PDB entry 4XIG | X-ray diffraction, 3.40 A resolution | chains M and N of the 5 polymer chains in the assembly

# Chain M
Name: AlgM1
From: Sphingomonas sp
Notes: engineered mutation(s): 2-24 deletion mutant
UniProtKB: Q9KWT8 (Q9KWT8_SPHSX); residue numbers follow UniProt; this construct covers 25-324
Sequence (301 residues; numbered 1 to 324; 23 numbers in that range are skipped by the numbering (no residue carries them; nothing is unmodelled there); the number before each row is that of its first residue):
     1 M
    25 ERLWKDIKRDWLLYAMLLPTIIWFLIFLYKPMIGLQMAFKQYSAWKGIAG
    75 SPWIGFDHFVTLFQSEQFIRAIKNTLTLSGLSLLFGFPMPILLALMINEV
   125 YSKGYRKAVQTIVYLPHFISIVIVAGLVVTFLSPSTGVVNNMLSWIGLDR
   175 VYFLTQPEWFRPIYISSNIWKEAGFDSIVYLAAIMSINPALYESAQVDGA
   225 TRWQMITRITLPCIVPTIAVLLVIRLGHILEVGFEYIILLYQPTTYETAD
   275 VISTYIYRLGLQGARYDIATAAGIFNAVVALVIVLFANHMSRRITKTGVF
Not modelled in the structure: 1, 67-77, 324
Reported in the primary citation:
  - conformationally variable residues (order/disorder transition): Thr321 to Val323

# Chain N
Name: AlgM2
From: Sphingomonas sp
UniProtKB: Q9KWT7 (Q9KWT7_SPHSX); residues 1-293 here = UniProt positions 1-293
Sequence (305 residues; numbered 1 to 305; the number before each row is that of its first residue):
     1 MLATPFYSRSDRIFGIVNAVLLGIFALCALYPIIYIFSMSISSGAAVTQG
    51 RVFLLPVDIDFSAYGRVLHDKLFWTSYANTIFYTVFGVVTSLIFIVPGAY
   101 ALSKPRIRGRRVFGFIIAFTMWFNAGMIPFFLNMRDLGLLDNRFGILIGF
   151 ACNAFNIILMRNYFESISASFEEAARMDGANDLQILWKVYIPLAKPALAT
   201 ITLLCAISRWNGYFWAMVLLRAEEKIPLQVYLKKTIVDLNVNEEFAGALL
   251 TNSYSMETVVGAIIVMSIIPVIIVYPVVQKYFTKGVMLGGVKELEHHHHH
   301 HHHHH
Not modelled in the structure: 1, 292-305
Construct notes: expression tag (294-305)
Reported in the primary citation:
  - conformationally variable residues (order/disorder transition): Gly285 to Val291

# How chain M and chain N interact
Pairs across the interface (161):
  Leu27(M) with Arg108(N)
  Arg33(M) with Arg106(N); Arg176(N); Asn181(N); Asp182(N)
  Asp34(M) with Arg106(N), salt bridge
  Leu36(M) with Asn181(N); Asp182(N); Leu183(N), hydrophobic
  Leu37(M) with Tyr100(N), hydrophobic; Ala101(N); Lys104(N); Ile107(N), hydrophobic; Asp182(N), hydrogen bond (backbone-side chain)
  Tyr38(M) with Ile107(N); Arg108(N), hydrogen bond (side chain-backbone)
  Met40(M) with Pro97(N); Gly98(N); Tyr100(N), hydrophobic; Leu183(N), hydrophobic; Leu186(N), hydrophobic
  Leu41(M) with Gly98(N); Ala101(N), hydrophobic; Leu102(N), hydrophobic; Phe113(N), hydrophobic
  Pro43(M) with Phe94(N)
  Thr44(M) with Phe94(N), hydrogen bond (side chain-backbone); Gly98(N); Ile157(N)
  Ile45(M) with Phe113(N), hydrophobic
  Trp47(M) with Phe94(N), hydrophobic; Ile148(N), hydrogen bond (side chain-backbone); Gly149(N); Phe150(N), hydrophobic; Ala151(N); Cys152(N)
  Phe48(M) with Ile117(N); Thr120(N); Cys152(N), hydrophobic; Ile157(N), hydrophobic
  Ile50(M) with Asn133(N), hydrogen bond (backbone-side chain)
  Phe51(M) with Phe130(N); Met134(N), hydrophobic; Leu139(N), hydrophobic; Ile148(N); Gly149(N)
  Leu52(M) with Thr120(N); Asn124(N)
  Tyr53(M) with Phe115(N); Ile116(N), hydrogen bond (side chain-backbone); Phe119(N); Thr120(N)
  Lys54(M) with Asn133(N)
  Pro55(M) with Ala125(N); Pro129(N); Asn133(N)
  Met56(M) with Phe119(N), hydrophobic; Phe123(N), hydrophobic; Ala125(N)
  Leu59(M) with Ala125(N)
  Met113(M) with Phe25(N), hydrophobic
  Leu117(M) with Leu22(N), hydrophobic
  Met120(M) with Asn18(N), hydrogen bond (backbone-side chain); Leu21(N), hydrophobic; Leu22(N)
  Ile121(M) with Leu22(N), hydrophobic
  Asn122(M) with Leu2(N)
  Glu123(M) with Asn18(N)
  Val124(M) with Asn18(N); Leu22(N), hydrophobic
  Tyr125(M) with Phe6(N), hydrophobic
  Lys127(M) with Val286(N); Met287(N)
  Tyr129(M) with Ala19(N), hydrogen bond (side chain-backbone); Gly23(N)
  Arg130(M) with Val286(N); Met287(N)
  Lys131(M) with Met287(N)
  Val133(M) with Leu22(N), hydrophobic
  Gln134(M) with Tyr275(N); Met287(N)
  Thr135(M) with Tyr275(N), hydrogen bond (backbone-side chain); Gln279(N)
  Ile136(M) with Ala26(N); Leu30(N), hydrophobic
  Tyr138(M) with Tyr275(N); Gly289(N); Gly290(N)
  Leu139(M) with Tyr275(N)
  Phe142(M) with Ile207(N), hydrophobic; Asn211(N); Val271(N), hydrophobic; Tyr275(N), hydrophobic
  Ile143(M) with Ile268(N), hydrophobic
  Ser144(M) with Asn211(N), hydrogen bond (backbone-side chain); Gln229(N), hydrogen bond
  Val146(M) with Tyr213(N), hydrophobic; Gln229(N); Leu232(N), hydrophobic; Val237(N)
  Ile147(M) with Leu232(N), hydrophobic; Ile264(N), hydrophobic; Ser267(N); Ile268(N), hydrophobic
  Ala149(M) with Val237(N)
  Gly150(M) with Ile236(N); Val237(N)
  Leu151(M) with Ile264(N), hydrophobic
  Thr154(M) with Val260(N)
  Phe155(M) with Pro32(N), hydrophobic; Tyr35(N), hydrophobic; Ile36(N), hydrophobic
  Ser159(M) with Thr48(N)
  Thr160(M) with Val47(N); Glu257(N)
  Val162(M) with Tyr31(N); Tyr35(N), hydrophobic
  Asn165(M) with Gly50(N); Phe53(N)
  Met166(M) with Tyr31(N); Phe53(N), hydrophobic
  Trp194(M) with Cys28(N); Ala29(N), hydrogen bond (side chain-backbone); Pro32(N), hydrophobic
  Ile202(M) with Gly290(N); Val291(N), hydrophobic
  Leu205(M) with Leu288(N), hydrophobic
  Met209(M) with Met287(N), hydrophobic; Leu288(N)
  Tyr216(M) with Leu2(N), hydrophobic
  Gln220(M) with Ala3(N); Pro5(N)
  Thr225(M) with Asp11(N)
  Arg226(M) with Pro5(N); Asp11(N), salt bridge; Phe14(N)
  Ile248(M) with Trp122(N), hydrophobic
  Phe258(M) with Met127(N), hydrophobic; Phe214(N), hydrophobic
  Ile262(M) with Phe214(N), hydrophobic
  Leu263(M) with Tyr213(N)
  Ser277(M) with Met127(N)
  Ile280(M) with Ile128(N)
  Tyr281(M) with Met127(N), hydrophobic; Phe214(N), hydrophobic; Met217(N)
  Gly284(M) with Ile128(N)
  Leu285(M) with Met127(N), hydrophobic; Phe131(N), hydrophobic; Phe214(N), hydrophobic; Val218(N), hydrophobic
  Tyr290(M) with Ile128(N), hydrophobic; Leu132(N), hydrophobic; Arg135(N)
  Thr294(M) with Ile128(N)
  Ala301(M) with Phe123(N), hydrophobic; Asn124(N)
  Leu305(M) with Trp122(N); Phe123(N), hydrophobic
  Val308(M) with Trp122(N), hydrophobic
  Val323(M) with Trp122(N), hydrophobic
Interface residues without a listed pair, chain M (96 interface residues in all): Trp35, Leu49, Gly58, Val137, Pro140, His141, Ile145, Val153, Gly161, Ala197, Phe199, Ala206, Ala224, Ile230, Val247, Gly251, His252, Glu259, Ala293
Interface residues without a listed pair, chain N (99 interface residues in all): Thr4, Ile33, Met39, Gly109, Met121, Ala154, Leu204, Lys233, Leu239, Gly285

# In short
96 residues of chain M and 99 residues of chain N are in contact; the contacts include 12 hydrogen bonds and 2
salt bridges. Polar pairs include Asp34(M)-Arg106(N), Arg226(M)-Asp11(N) and Leu37(M)-Asp182(N). From the
paper: conformational variability at Thr321(M) and Gly285(N).
Here chain M is AlgM1 and chain N is AlgM2, both from Sphingomonas sp. Entry 4XIG (Crystal structure of
bacterial alginate ABC transporter) was determined by X-ray diffraction together with 5H6U, 5H71 and 4XTC from
the same study.
